Entry 1NQZ (X-ray diffraction, 1.70 A resolution); this record covers chain A.

== Chain A ==
Name: CoA pyrophosphatase (MutT/nudix family protein)
From: Deinococcus radiodurans
Notes: EC 3.6.1.9
UniProt: Q9RV46 (Q9RV46_DEIRA); numbering as in UniProt (aligned over 1-194)
Amino-acid sequence (194 residues; numbered 1 to 194; the number before each row is that of its first residue):
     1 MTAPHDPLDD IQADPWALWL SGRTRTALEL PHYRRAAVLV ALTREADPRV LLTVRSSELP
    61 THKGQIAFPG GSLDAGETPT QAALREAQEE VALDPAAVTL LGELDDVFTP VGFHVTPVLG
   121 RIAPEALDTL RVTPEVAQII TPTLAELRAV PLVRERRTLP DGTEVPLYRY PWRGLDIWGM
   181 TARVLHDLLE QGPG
Not modelled in the structure: 1-3, 23-32, 57-62, 191-194
Metal / ion sites: Mg2+ near Glu86 (its only coordinating residue here)
What the authors report for this chain:
  - Mg2+ coordination: Glu86

== Summary ==
The paper reports Mg2+ coordination by Glu86.
Chain A is CoA pyrophosphatase (MutT/nudix family protein) (Deinococcus radiodurans); the structure, The
structure of a CoA pyrophosphatase from D. Radiodurans complexed with a magnesium ion, was determined by X-ray
diffraction (same publication as 1NQY).
